Entry 1TFX (X-ray diffraction, 2.60 A resolution); this record covers chains A and C.

[Chain A]
Protein: Trypsin
Source organism: Sus scrofa
Notes: EC 3.4.21.4
UniProtKB: P00761 (TRYP_PIG); the construct lacks a stretch of the UniProt sequence and is renumbered around it, so the offset changes along the chain: 16-34 = UniProt 9-27; 37-67 = UniProt 28-58; 69-125 = UniProt 59-115; 127-130 = UniProt 116-119; 6 more segments
Chain sequence (223 residues; each row starts with the number of its first residue; note: 10 numbers in that range are skipped by the numbering (no residue carries them; nothing is unmodelled there)):
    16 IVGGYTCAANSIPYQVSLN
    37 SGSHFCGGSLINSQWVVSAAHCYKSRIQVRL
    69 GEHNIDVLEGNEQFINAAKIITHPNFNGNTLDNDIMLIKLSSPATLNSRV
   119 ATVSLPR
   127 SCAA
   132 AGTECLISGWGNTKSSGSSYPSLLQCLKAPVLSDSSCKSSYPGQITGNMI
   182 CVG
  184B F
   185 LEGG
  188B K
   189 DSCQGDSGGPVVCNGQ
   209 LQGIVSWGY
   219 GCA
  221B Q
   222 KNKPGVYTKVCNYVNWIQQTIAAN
Disulfides: Cys22-Cys157, Cys42-Cys58, Cys128-Cys232, Cys136-Cys201, Cys168-Cys182, Cys191-Cys220
Bound ions: Ca2+: Glu70, Asn72, Val75, Glu77, Glu80
UniProt features mapped onto this chain:
  - active site (Charge relay system): His57, Asp102, Ser195
  - binding site (Ca(2+)): Glu70, Asn72, Val75, Glu80
  - site: Asp189 (Required for specificity)

[Chain C]
Protein: Tissue factor pathway inhibitor
Source organism: Homo sapiens
Notes: fragment: factor xa-binding domain, domain ii
UniProtKB: P10646 (TFPI1_HUMAN); residues 1-58 here correspond to UniProt positions 121-178 (UniProt number = residue number + 120)
Chain sequence (58 residues; each row starts with the number of its first residue):
     1 KPDFCFLEEDPGICRGYITRYFYNNQTKQCERFKYGGCLGNMNNFETLEE
    51 CKNICEDG
Disulfides: Cys5-Cys55, Cys14-Cys38, Cys30-Cys51
UniProt features mapped onto this chain:
  - site: Arg15, Gly16 (Reactive bond)
  - glycosylation: Asn25 (N-linked (GlcNAc...) asparagine)

[Interface between chain A and chain C]
Contacting residue pairs (31):
  His40(A) - Tyr17(C)
  Phe41(A) - Gly16(C)
  Phe41(A) - Tyr17(C)  hydrogen bond (backbone-backbone)
  His57(A) - Cys14(C)
  His57(A) - Gly36(C)
  Gly96(A) - Leu39(C)
  Asn97(A) - Leu39(C)
  Leu99(A) - Ile13(C)  hydrophobic
  Leu99(A) - Cys14(C)  hydrophobic
  Leu99(A) - Cys38(C)  hydrophobic
  Tyr151(A) - Tyr17(C)
  Asp189(A) - Arg15(C)  salt bridge
  Ser190(A) - Arg15(C)  hydrogen bond
  Cys191(A) - Arg15(C)
  Gln192(A) - Cys14(C)  hydrogen bond (side chain-backbone)
  Gln192(A) - Arg15(C)
  Gln192(A) - Gly16(C)
  Gly193(A) - Arg15(C)  hydrogen bond (backbone-backbone)
  Gly193(A) - Gly16(C)
  Gly193(A) - Tyr17(C)
  Asp194(A) - Arg15(C)  hydrogen bond (backbone-backbone)
  Ser195(A) - Arg15(C)  hydrogen bond (backbone-backbone)
  Ser195(A) - Gly16(C)  hydrogen bond (side chain-backbone)
  Ser214(A) - Cys14(C)
  Ser214(A) - Arg15(C)  hydrogen bond (backbone-backbone)
  Trp215(A) - Ile13(C)
  Trp215(A) - Arg15(C)
  Gly216(A) - Ile13(C)  hydrogen bond (backbone-backbone)
  Gly216(A) - Arg15(C)
  Gly219(A) - Arg15(C)  hydrogen bond (backbone-side chain)
  Gly226(A) - Arg15(C)
Interface residues without a listed pair, chain A (25 interface residues in all): Cys42, Lys60, Val213, Tyr217, Cys220, Tyr228
Interface residues without a listed pair, chain C (11 interface residues in all): Gly12, Ile18, Gly37

[Summary]
25 residues of chain A face 11 of chain C across their interface, with 10 hydrogen bonds and 1 salt bridge.
Polar pairs include Asp189(A)-Arg15(C), Ser190(A)-Arg15(C) and Gln192(A)-Cys14(C). Curated annotation
(UniProt) lists 3 active-site residues and 4 Ca2+-binding residues on chain A.
Chain A is Trypsin (Sus scrofa) and chain C is Tissue factor pathway inhibitor (Homo sapiens); the structure,
Complex of the second kunitz domain of tissue factor pathway inhibitor with porcine trypsin, was determined by
X-ray diffraction.
